5IUJ - chains B and C of the 3 polymer chains in the assembly; structure by X-ray diffraction, 3.20 A resolution.

Chain B:
Molecule: Sensor histidine kinase DesK
Organism: Bacillus subtilis
Notes: EC 2.7.13.3; fragment: Fragment: entire cytoplasmic region
Reference sequence: O34757 (DESK_BACSU); numbering as in UniProt (aligned over 154-370)
Chain sequence (218 residues; each row starts with the number of its first residue):
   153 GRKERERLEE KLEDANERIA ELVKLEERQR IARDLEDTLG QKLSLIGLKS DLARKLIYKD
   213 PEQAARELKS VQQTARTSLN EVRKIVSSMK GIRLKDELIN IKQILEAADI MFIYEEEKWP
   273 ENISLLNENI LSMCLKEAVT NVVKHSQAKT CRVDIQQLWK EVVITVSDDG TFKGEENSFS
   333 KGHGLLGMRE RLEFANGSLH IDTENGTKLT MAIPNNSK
Not modelled in the structure: 153, 369-370
Differences from the reference sequence: expression tag (153); engineered mutation Glu188 (His in O34757)
Bound ions: Mg2+: Glu289, Asn293 (together with AMP-PCP)
Ligand contacts: AMP-PCP (ACP; phosphomethylphosphonic acid adenylate ester): Glu289, Asn293, Val294, Lys296, His297, Ser298, Asp320, Thr323, Phe324, Lys325, Gly326, Ser330, Gly334, His335, Gly336, Leu337, Leu338, Thr359

Chain C:
Molecule: Transcriptional regulatory protein DesR
Organism: Bacillus subtilis (strain 168)
Notes: fragment: Receiver domain
Reference sequence: O34723 (DESR_BACSU); residues 1-135 here = UniProt positions 1-135
Chain sequence (139 residues; each row starts with the number of its first residue; numbers below 1 keep their minus sign (Gly-3 is residue -3)):
    -3 GSGSMISIFI AEDQQMLLGA LGSLLNLEDD MEVVGKGTTG QDAVDFVKKR QPDVCIMDIE
    57 MPGKTGLEAA EELKDTGCKI IILTTFARPG YFQRAIKAGV KGYLLKDSPS EELANAIRSV
   117 MNGKRIYAPE LMEDLYSEA
Not modelled in the structure: -3 to 0, 132-135
Differences from the reference sequence: expression tag (-3 to 0)
Bound ions: K+: Asn22, Glu24, Met27
Curated features (UniProtKB/Swiss-Prot):
  - modified residue: Asp54 (4-aspartylphosphate)
What the authors report for this chain:
  - mutagenesis - F82A: decreased catalytic activity on P~DesKC
  - mutagenesis - F82A: decreased stability
  - mutagenesis - F82A, R84A: unchanged catalytic activity on DesK

How chain B and chain C interact:
Residue-residue contacts (23; chain B residue first):
  Glu188(B) - Phe82(C)
  Glu188(B) - Arg84(C)  salt bridge
  Gly192(B) - Thr81(C)
  Gly192(B) - Phe82(C)
  Gln193(B) - Gln10(C)
  Gln193(B) - Leu13(C)
  Gln193(B) - Thr81(C)  hydrogen bond
  Gln193(B) - Lys102(C)  hydrogen bond
  Ser196(B) - Thr81(C)  hydrogen bond
  Leu197(B) - Met12(C)  hydrophobic
  Leu197(B) - Leu13(C)
  Leu200(B) - Leu13(C)  hydrophobic
  Leu200(B) - Leu20(C)
  Leu200(B) - Lys102(C)
  Lys201(B) - Met12(C)
  Asp203(B) - Pro105(C)
  Asp203(B) - Ser106(C)  hydrogen bond (side chain-backbone)
  Leu204(B) - Ser19(C)
  Leu204(B) - Leu20(C)  hydrophobic
  Leu204(B) - Leu23(C)  hydrophobic
  Lys207(B) - Leu23(C)
  Lys207(B) - Ser106(C)  hydrogen bond
  Ser222(B) - Met12(C)
Also at the interface, not in a pair above, chain B (14 interface residues in all): Arg185, Leu208, Lys211
Also at the interface, not in a pair above, chain C (15 interface residues in all): Ala16, Leu17, Asp103

In short:
The interface between chain B and chain C involves 14 residues on one side and 15 on the other; the contacts
include 5 hydrogen bonds and 1 salt bridge. Among the polar pairs are Glu188(B)-Arg84(C), Gln193(B)-Thr81(C)
and Gln193(B)-Lys102(C). The paper reports that F82A of chain C reduces catalytic activity on P~DesKC; F82A of
chain C reduces stability.
Here chain B is Sensor histidine kinase DesK (Bacillus subtilis) and chain C is Transcriptional regulatory
protein DesR (Bacillus subtilis (strain 168)). Entry 5IUJ (Crystal structure of the DesK-DesR complex in the
phosphotransfer state with low Mg2+ (20 mM)) was determined by X-ray diffraction (same publication as 5IUK and
5IUM).
